Entry 7ADE (electron microscopy, 4.20 A resolution (low resolution: residue-level contacts below are approximate; hydrogen-bond / salt-bridge calls are withheld)); this record covers chains Y and L of the 15 polymer chains in the assembly.

# Chain Y
Protein: DNA-directed RNA polymerase subunit beta'
From: Escherichia coli
Notes: EC 2.7.7.6
UniProtKB: C3SIA2 (C3SIA2_ECOLX); residue numbers follow UniProt; this construct covers 1-1407
Chain sequence (1416 residues; numbered 1 to 1416; the number before each row is that of its first residue):
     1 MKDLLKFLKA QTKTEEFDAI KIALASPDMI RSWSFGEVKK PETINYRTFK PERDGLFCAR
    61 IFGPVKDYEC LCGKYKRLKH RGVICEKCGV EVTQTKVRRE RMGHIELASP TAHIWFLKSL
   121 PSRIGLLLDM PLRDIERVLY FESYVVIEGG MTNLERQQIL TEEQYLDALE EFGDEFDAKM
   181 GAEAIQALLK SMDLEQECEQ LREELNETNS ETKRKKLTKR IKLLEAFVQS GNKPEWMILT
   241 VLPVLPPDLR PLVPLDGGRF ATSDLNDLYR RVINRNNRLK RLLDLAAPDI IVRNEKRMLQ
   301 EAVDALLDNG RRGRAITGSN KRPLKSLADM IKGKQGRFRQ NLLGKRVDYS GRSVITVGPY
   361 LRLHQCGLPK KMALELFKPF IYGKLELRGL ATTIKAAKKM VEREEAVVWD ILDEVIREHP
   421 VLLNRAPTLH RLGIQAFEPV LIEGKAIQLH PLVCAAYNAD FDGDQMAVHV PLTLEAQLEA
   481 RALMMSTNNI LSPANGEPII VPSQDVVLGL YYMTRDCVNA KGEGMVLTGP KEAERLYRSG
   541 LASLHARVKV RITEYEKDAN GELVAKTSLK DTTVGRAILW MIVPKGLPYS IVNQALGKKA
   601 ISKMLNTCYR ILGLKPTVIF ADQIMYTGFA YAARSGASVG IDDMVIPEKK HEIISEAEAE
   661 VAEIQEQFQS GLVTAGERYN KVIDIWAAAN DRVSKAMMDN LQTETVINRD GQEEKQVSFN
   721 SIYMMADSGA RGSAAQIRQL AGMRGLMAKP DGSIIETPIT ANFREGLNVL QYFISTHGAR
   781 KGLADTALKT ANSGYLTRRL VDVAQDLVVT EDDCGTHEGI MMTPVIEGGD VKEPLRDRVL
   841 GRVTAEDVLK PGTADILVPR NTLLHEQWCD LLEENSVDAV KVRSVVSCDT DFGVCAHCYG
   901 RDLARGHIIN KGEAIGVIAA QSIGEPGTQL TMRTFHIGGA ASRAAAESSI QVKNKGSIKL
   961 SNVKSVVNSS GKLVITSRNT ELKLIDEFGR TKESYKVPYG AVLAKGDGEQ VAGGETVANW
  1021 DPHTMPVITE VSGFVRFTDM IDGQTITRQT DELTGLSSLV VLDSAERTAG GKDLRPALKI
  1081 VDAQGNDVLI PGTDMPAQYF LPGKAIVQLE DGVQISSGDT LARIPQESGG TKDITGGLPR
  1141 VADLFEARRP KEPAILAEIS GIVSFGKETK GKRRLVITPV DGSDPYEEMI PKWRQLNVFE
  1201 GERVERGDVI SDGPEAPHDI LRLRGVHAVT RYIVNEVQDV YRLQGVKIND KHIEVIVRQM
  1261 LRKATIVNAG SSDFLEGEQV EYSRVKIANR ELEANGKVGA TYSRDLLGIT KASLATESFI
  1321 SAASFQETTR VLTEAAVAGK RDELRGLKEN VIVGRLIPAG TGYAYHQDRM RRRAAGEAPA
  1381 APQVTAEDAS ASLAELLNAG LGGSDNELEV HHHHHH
Disordered / not traced: 1-15, 310-324, 1374-1416
Differences from the reference sequence: expression tag (1408-1416)
Metal / ion sites: Zn2+ site 1: Cys70, Cys72, Cys85; Mg2+: Asp460, Asp462, Asp464; Zn2+ site 2: Cys814, Cys888, Cys895, Cys898
Reported in the primary citation:
  - mutagenesis - C72H, C85H, E86K: decreased growth in response to rhoY80C

# Chain L
Molecule: tDNA
Sequence (50 nucleotides; numbered -14 to 35; the number before each row is that of its first residue; numbers below 1 keep their minus sign (DG-14 is residue -14)):
   -14 GTTATCCGCT CACAATGCCA CACGCGCTGC TCGGCCGTTA TTCGCAGCCC
Disordered / not traced: -14 to -11, 11-15, 32-35

# How chain Y and chain L interact
Pairs across the interface - 17 pairs, chain Y then chain L:
  Arg53(Y) - DC28(L)
  Glu86(Y) - DA31(L)
  Lys87(Y) - DC30(L)
  Glu211(Y) - DC-8(L)
  Leu255(Y) - DC10(L)
  Arg259(Y) - DC10(L)
  Phe260(Y) - DC10(L)
  Ala261(Y) - DC10(L)
  Thr262(Y) - DC10(L)
  Arg281(Y) - DG22(L)
  Arg281(Y) - DT23(L)
  Arg281(Y) - DT24(L)
  Arg281(Y) - DA25(L)
  Leu285(Y) - DT24(L)
  Leu285(Y) - DA25(L)
  Tyr795(Y) - DT1(L)
  Gln1326(Y) - DA0(L)
Also at the interface, not in a pair above, chain Y (14 interface residues in all): Arg278

# In short
14 residues of chain Y and 11 residues of chain L are in contact. Cys70(Y), Cys72(Y) and Cys85(Y) coordinate
Zn2+ site 1. Asp460(Y), Asp462(Y) and Asp464(Y) form the Mg2+ site. From the paper: C72H, C85H and E86K of
chain Y reduce growth in response to rhoY80C.
Here chain Y is DNA-directed RNA polymerase subunit beta' (Escherichia coli) and chain L is tDNA. Entry 7ADE
(Transcription termination complex IVa) was determined by electron microscopy, deposited together with 6Z9P,
6Z9Q, 6Z9R, 6Z9S, 6Z9T, 7ADB, 7ADC and 7ADD.
